3Q3M - chains B and H of the 8 polymer chains in the assembly; structure by X-ray diffraction, 1.75 A resolution.

# Chain B
Molecule: Toluene-4-monooxygenase system protein E
From: Pseudomonas mendocina
Notes: EC 1.14.13.-
UniProt: Q00460 (TMOE_PSEME); residues 1-305 here = UniProt positions 1-305
Chain sequence (307 residues; row label = number of the first residue in the row; note: 20 numbers in that range are skipped by the numbering (no residue carries them; nothing is unmodelled there)):
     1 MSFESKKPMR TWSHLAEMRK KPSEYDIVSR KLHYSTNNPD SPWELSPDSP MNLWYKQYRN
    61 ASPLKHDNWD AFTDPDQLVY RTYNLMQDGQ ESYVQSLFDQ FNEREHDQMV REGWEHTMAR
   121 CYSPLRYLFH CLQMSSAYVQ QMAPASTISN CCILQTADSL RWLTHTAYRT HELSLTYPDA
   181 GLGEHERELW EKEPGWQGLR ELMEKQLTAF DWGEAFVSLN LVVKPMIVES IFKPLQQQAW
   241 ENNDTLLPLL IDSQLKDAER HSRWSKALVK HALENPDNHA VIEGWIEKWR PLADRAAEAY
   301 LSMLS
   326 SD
Not modelled in the structure: 1-2
Residues lining bound ligands:
  - 4-bromobenzoic acid (Z82), molecule 1: Arg10, Thr11, Leu15, Ala16, Met18, Arg19, Lys20, Lys21, Pro22
  - 4-bromobenzoic acid (Z82), molecule 2: Leu221, Lys266, Val269, His279, Ile282, Glu283, Ile286

# Chain H
Molecule: Toluene-4-monooxygenase system protein D
From: Pseudomonas mendocina
Notes: EC 1.14.13.-
UniProt: Q00459 (TMOD_PSEME); residues 1-103 here = UniProt positions 1-103
Chain sequence (103 residues; numbered 1 to 103; the number before each row is that of its first residue):
     1 MSTLADQALH NNNVGPIIRA GDLVEPVIET AEIDNPGKEI TVEDRRAYVR IAAEGELILT
    61 RKTLEEQLGR PFNMQELEIN LASFAGQIQA DEDQIRFYFD KTM
Not modelled in the structure: 1
Residues lining bound ligands: 4-bromobenzoic acid (Z82): Met74, Gln75, Leu77, Glu78, Ala90, Asp91, Glu92, Ile95

# Interface between chain B and chain H
Contacting residue pairs (8; chain B residue first):
  Lys20(B) - Glu66(H)
  Lys21(B) - Glu29(H)  salt bridge
  Lys21(B) - Glu66(H)
  Lys21(B) - Gln67(H)  hydrogen bond (side chain-backbone)
  Ser23(B) - Gly69(H)
  Glu24(B) - Gly69(H)  hydrogen bond (backbone-backbone)
  Glu24(B) - Arg70(H)
  Arg81(B) - Arg70(H)

# In short
Chain B and chain H each contribute 5 residues to their interface, with 2 hydrogen bonds and 1 salt bridge.
Polar contacts include Lys21(B)-Glu29(H), Lys21(B)-Gln67(H) and Glu24(B)-Gly69(H). Ligands of chain B:
4-bromobenzoic acid. Chain H binds 4-bromobenzoic acid.
Here chain B is Toluene-4-monooxygenase system protein E and chain H is Toluene-4-monooxygenase system protein
D, both from Pseudomonas mendocina. Entry 3Q3M (Toluene 4 monooxygenase HD Complex with Inhibitor
4-Bromobenzoate) was determined by X-ray diffraction, deposited together with 3Q14, 3Q2A, 3Q3N, 3Q3O, 3RI7 and
3RMK.
